PDB entry 8AC1 | electron microscopy, 4.06 A resolution (low resolution: residue-level contacts below are approximate; hydrogen-bond / salt-bridge calls are withheld) | chains B and D of the 8 polymer chains in the assembly

Chain B:
Name: DNA-directed RNA polymerase subunit alpha
From: Escherichia coli K-12
Notes: EC 2.7.7.6
Reference sequence: P0A7Z4 (RPOA_ECOLI); numbering as in UniProt (aligned over 1-329)
Chain sequence (329 residues; each row starts with the number of its first residue):
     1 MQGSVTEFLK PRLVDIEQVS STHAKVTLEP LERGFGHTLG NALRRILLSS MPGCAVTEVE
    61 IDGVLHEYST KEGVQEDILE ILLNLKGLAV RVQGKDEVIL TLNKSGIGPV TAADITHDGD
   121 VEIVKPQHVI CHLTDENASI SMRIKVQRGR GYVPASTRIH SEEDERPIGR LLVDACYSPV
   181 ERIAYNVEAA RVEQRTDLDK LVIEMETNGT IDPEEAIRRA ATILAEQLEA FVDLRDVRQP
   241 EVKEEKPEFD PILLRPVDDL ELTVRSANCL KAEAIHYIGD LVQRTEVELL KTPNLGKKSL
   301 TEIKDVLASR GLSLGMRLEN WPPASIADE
Unresolved in the structure: 1-5, 159, 235-329
Curated features (UniProtKB/Swiss-Prot):
  - region: Glu-162 to Glu-165 (Required for interaction with Crp at class II promoters)
  - modified residue: Arg-265 (ADP-ribosylarginine), Lys-297 (N6-acetyllysine), Lys-298 (N6-acetyllysine)
  - mutagenesis: Arg-45 (R45C: In rpoA112; temperature-sensitive, blocks RNA polymerase assembly), Glu-162 to Glu-165 (5-fold decrease in CRP-class II promoter-dependent transcription), Glu-165 (E165K: 5-fold decrease in CRP-class II promoter-dependent transcription), Arg-191 (R191C: In rpoA101; temperature-sensitive)

Chain D:
Name: DNA-directed RNA polymerase subunit beta'
From: Escherichia coli K-12
Notes: EC 2.7.7.6
Reference sequence: P0A8T8 (RPOC_ECO57); numbering as in UniProt (aligned over 1-1406)
Chain sequence (1406 residues; row label = number of the first residue in the row):
     1 MKDLLKFLKA QTKTEEFDAI KIALASPDMI RSWSFGEVKK PETINYRTFK PERDGLFCAR
    61 IFGPVKDYEC LCGKYKRLKH RGVICEKCGV EVTQTKVRRE RMGHIELASP TAHIWFLKSL
   121 PSRIGLLLDM PLRDIERVLY FESYVVIEGG MTNLERQQIL TEEQYLDALE EFGDEFDAKM
   181 GAEAIQALLK SMDLEQECEQ LREELNETNS ETKRKKLTKR IKLLEAFVQS GNKPEWMILT
   241 VLPVLPPDLR PLVPLDGGRF ATSDLNDLYR RVINRNNRLK RLLDLAAPDI IVRNEKRMLQ
   301 EAVDALLDNG RRGRAITGSN KRPLKSLADM IKGKQGRFRQ NLLGKRVDYS GRSVITVGPY
   361 LRLHQCGLPK KMALELFKPF IYGKLELRGL ATTIKAAKKM VEREEAVVWD ILDEVIREHP
   421 VLLNRAPTLH RLGIQAFEPV LIEGKAIQLH PLVCAAYNAD FDGDQMAVHV PLTLEAQLEA
   481 RALMMSTNNI LSPANGEPII VPSQDVVLGL YYMTRDCVNA KGEGMVLTGP KEAERLYRSG
   541 LASLHARVKV RITEYEKDAN GELVAKTSLK DTTVGRAILW MIVPKGLPYS IVNQALGKKA
   601 ISKMLNTCYR ILGLKPTVIF ADQIMYTGFA YAARSGASVG IDDMVIPEKK HEIISEAEAE
   661 VAEIQEQFQS GLVTAGERYN KVIDIWAAAN DRVSKAMMDN LQTETVINRD GQEEKQVSFN
   721 SIYMMADSGA RGSAAQIRQL AGMRGLMAKP DGSIIETPIT ANFREGLNVL QYFISTHGAR
   781 KGLADTALKT ANSGYLTRRL VDVAQDLVVT EDDCGTHEGI MMTPVIEGGD VKEPLRDRVL
   841 GRVTAEDVLK PGTADILVPR NTLLHEQWCD LLEENSVDAV KVRSVVSCDT DFGVCAHCYG
   901 RDLARGHIIN KGEAIGVIAA QSIGEPGTQL TMRTFHIGGA ASRAAAESSI QVKNKGSIKL
   961 SNVKSVVNSS GKLVITSRNT ELKLIDEFGR TKESYKVPYG AVLAKGDGEQ VAGGETVANW
  1021 DPHTMPVITE VSGFVRFTDM IDGQTITRQT DELTGLSSLV VLDSAERTAG GKDLRPALKI
  1081 VDAQGNDVLI PGTDMPAQYF LPGKAIVQLE DGVQISSGDT LARIPQESGG TKDITGGLPR
  1141 VADLFEARRP KEPAILAEIS GIVSFGKETK GKRRLVITPV DGSDPYEEMI PKWRQLNVFE
  1201 GERVERGDVI SDGPEAPHDI LRLRGVHAVT RYIVNEVQDV YRLQGVKIND KHIEVIVRQM
  1261 LRKATIVNAG SSDFLEGEQV EYSRVKIANR ELEANGKVGA TYSRDLLGIT KASLATESFI
  1321 SAASFQETTR VLTEAAVAGK RDELRGLKEN VIVGRLIPAG TGYAYHQDRM RRRAAGEAPA
  1381 APQVTAEDAS ASLAELLNAG LGGSDN
Unresolved in the structure: 1-15, 934-947, 1023, 1127-1134, 1376-1406
Ion coordination: Zn2+ site 1: Cys-70, Cys-72, Cys-85, Cys-88; Mg2+ near Asp-464 (its only coordinating residue here); Zn2+ site 2: Cys-814, Cys-888, Cys-895, Cys-898
Curated features (UniProtKB/Swiss-Prot):
  - binding site (Zn(2+)): Cys-70, Cys-72, Cys-85, Cys-88, Cys-814, Cys-888, Cys-895, Cys-898
  - binding site (Mg(2+)): Asp-460, Asp-462, Asp-464
  - modified residue: Lys-972 (N6-acetyllysine)

Chain B / chain D interface:
Residue-residue contacts (21; chain B residue first):
  Arg-44(B) with Arg-538(D)
  Leu-48(B) with Arg-538(D)
  Glu-80(B) with Arg-551(D)
  Leu-83(B) with Leu-527(D); Thr-528(D); Arg-551(D)
  Asn-84(B) with Arg-551(D)
  Tyr-152(B) with Arg-535(D); Leu-536(D); Leu-541(D)
  Cys-176(B) with Arg-535(D)
  Val-180(B) with Arg-535(D)
  Glu-181(B) with Lys-531(D); Glu-532(D)
  Arg-182(B) with Lys-531(D); Glu-534(D); Met-581(D)
  Arg-191(B) with Trp-409(D)
  Glu-193(B) with Trp-409(D)
  Gln-194(B) with Trp-409(D)
  Thr-196(B) with Glu-443(D)
Also at the interface, not in a pair above, chain B (18 interface residues in all): Leu-79, Pro-154, Ser-178, Ile-183
Also at the interface, not in a pair above, chain D (17 interface residues in all): Leu-441, Ile-442, Val-526, Leu-569

In short:
The interface between chain B and chain D involves 18 residues on one side and 17 on the other. UniProt lists
6 mutagenesis sites on chain B; 8 Zn2+-binding residues and 3 Mg2+-binding residues on chain D.
Chain B is DNA-directed RNA polymerase subunit alpha and chain D is DNA-directed RNA polymerase subunit beta',
both from Escherichia coli K-12; the structure, RNA polymerase at U-rich pause bound to non-regulatory RNA -
inactive, open clamp state, was determined by electron microscopy, deposited together with 8ABY, 8ABZ, 8AC0,
8AC2, 8ACP and 8AD1.
